3V3Y - chains H and L of the 3 polymer chains in the assembly; structure by X-ray diffraction, 2.80 A resolution.

[Chain H]
Protein: Reaction center protein H chain
Source organism: Rhodobacter sphaeroides
Reference sequence: P0C0Y7 (RCEH_RHOSH); numbering as in UniProt (aligned over 10-250)
Chain sequence (241 residues; row label = number of the first residue in the row):
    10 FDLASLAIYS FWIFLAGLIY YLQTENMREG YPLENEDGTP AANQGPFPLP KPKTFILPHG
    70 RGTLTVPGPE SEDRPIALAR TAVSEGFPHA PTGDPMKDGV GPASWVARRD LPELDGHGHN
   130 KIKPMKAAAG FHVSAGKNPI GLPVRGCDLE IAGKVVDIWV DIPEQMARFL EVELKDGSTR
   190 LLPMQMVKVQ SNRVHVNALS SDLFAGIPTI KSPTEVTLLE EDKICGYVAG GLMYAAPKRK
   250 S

[Chain L]
Protein: Reaction center protein L chain
Source organism: Rhodobacter sphaeroides
Reference sequence: P0C0Y8 (RCEL_RHOSH); residues 1-281 here correspond to UniProt positions 2-282 (UniProt number = residue number + 1)
Chain sequence (281 residues; row label = number of the first residue in the row):
     1 ALLSFERKYR VPGGTLVGGN LFDFWVGPFY VGFFGVATFF FAALGIILIA WSAVLQGTWN
    61 PQLISVYPPA LEYGLGGAPL AKGGLWQIIT ICATGAFVSW ALREVEICRK LGIGYHIPFA
   121 FAFAILAYLT LVLFRPVMMG AWGYAFPYGI WTHLDWVSNT GYTYGNFHYN PAHMIAITFF
   181 FTNALALALH GALVLSAANP EKGKEMRTPD HEDTFFRDLV GYSIGTLGIH RLGLLLSLSA
   241 VFFSALCMII TGTIWFDQWV DWWQWWVKLP WWANIPGGIN G
Metal / ion sites: Fe ion: His190, His230 (shared with 3 residues of chain M)
Residues lining bound ligands:
  - bacteriochlorophyll a (BCL), molecule 1: Ile46, Tyr128, Leu131, Phe146, Ile150, Trp151, His153, Leu154, Trp156, Val157
  - bacteriochlorophyll a (BCL), molecule 2: Phe97, Phe121, Ala124, Ile125, Ala127, Tyr128, Leu131, Trp156, Val157, Ser158, Thr160, Gly161, Tyr162, Asn166, Phe167, His168, His173, Ala176, Ile177, Phe180, Phe181, Ser244, Ala245, Cys247, Met248
  - bacteriochlorophyll a (BCL), molecule 3: Val157, Tyr162, His168, Phe181
  - bacteriochlorophyll a (BCL), molecule 4: His168, Met174, Ile177, Thr178, Phe181, Thr182, Leu185
  - bacteriopheophytin a (BPH), molecule 1: Thr38, Phe41, Ala42, Ile49, Cys92, Ala93, Ala96, Phe97, Trp100, Glu104, Ile117, Ala120, Phe121, Phe123, Ala124, Tyr128, Phe146, Tyr148, Gly149, Ile150, His153, Leu238, Val241
  - bacteriopheophytin a (BPH), molecule 2: Phe181, Ala184, Leu185, Ala188, Leu189, Phe216, Leu219, Val220
  - 1,4-diethylene dioxide (DIO): Phe123, Ser239, Phe242, Phe243
  - ubiquinone-10 (U10), molecule 1: Val26, Phe29, Tyr30, Val31, Gly35, Thr38, Phe39, Trp100, Arg103
  - ubiquinone-10 (U10), molecule 2: Ile175, Thr178, Phe179, Thr182, Ala186, Leu189, His190, Leu193, Phe216, Tyr222, Ser223, Ile224, Gly225, Thr226, Ile229, Leu232, Leu236, Phe243

[Chain H / chain L interface]
Pairs across the interface (65):
  Gly39(H) with Leu3(L); Ser4(L), hydrogen bond (backbone-backbone); Phe5(L)
  Tyr40(H) with Leu3(L), hydrophobic
  Leu42(H) with Ala1(L), hydrophobic; Leu2(L); Leu3(L), hydrophobic
  Glu43(H) with Ala1(L); Leu2(L), hydrogen bond (backbone-backbone); Ser4(L)
  Glu45(H) with Arg7(L), hydrogen bond (backbone-side chain)
  Ala50(H) with Ala1(L), hydrophobic
  Lys62(H) with Asn199(L), hydrogen bond
  Phe64(H) with Ala198(L); Met206(L), hydrophobic
  Ile65(H) with Gly203(L); Lys204(L); Glu205(L); Met206(L), hydrogen bond (backbone-backbone)
  Leu66(H) with Glu205(L); Met206(L), hydrophobic
  Pro67(H) with Glu205(L); Met206(L)
  His68(H) with Glu205(L), hydrogen bond (backbone-side chain)
  Glu79(H) with Ser4(L), hydrogen bond
  Glu81(H) with Ser4(L); Phe5(L); Lys8(L), salt bridge
  Leu87(H) with Arg7(L); Lys8(L); Val11(L), hydrophobic
  Ala88(H) with Arg7(L)
  Arg89(H) with Arg7(L)
  Gly95(H) with Phe24(L); Trp25(L), hydrogen bond (backbone-backbone)
  Phe96(H) with Phe24(L), hydrophobic
  Pro97(H) with Arg10(L); Pro12(L); Asp23(L)
  His98(H) with Arg7(L), hydrogen bond; Arg10(L), hydrogen bond (backbone-backbone); Val11(L); Pro12(L)
  Val109(H) with Lys8(L)
  Gly110(H) with Lys8(L), hydrogen bond (backbone-backbone); Tyr9(L); Val11(L)
  Pro111(H) with Lys110(L); Gly112(L)
  Ser113(H) with Lys8(L), hydrogen bond (side chain-backbone); Tyr9(L)
  Val115(H) with Tyr9(L)
  Asp124(H) with Asp210(L)
  Gly125(H) with Thr208(L); Asp210(L), hydrogen bond (backbone-side chain)
  Pro172(H) with Asp210(L); Asp213(L)
  Glu173(H) with Pro209(L); Thr226(L), hydrogen bond
  Ala238(H) with Gly112(L)
  Met242(H) with Pro12(L); Gly13(L); Arg109(L); Lys110(L)
  Tyr243(H) with Val11(L)
Interface residues without a listed pair, chain H (46 interface residues in all): Pro41, Asn52, Gly69, Arg83, Ile85, Glu94, Ala99, Pro100, Trp114, Glu122, Lys130, Met175, Leu241
Interface residues without a listed pair, chain L (32 interface residues in all): Gly14, Leu111, Leu227

[In short]
46 residues of chain H and 32 residues of chain L are in contact; the contacts include 14 hydrogen bonds and 1
salt bridge. Among the polar pairs are Glu81(H)-Lys8(L), Glu45(H)-Arg7(L) and Lys62(H)-Asn199(L).
Here chain H is Reaction center protein H chain and chain L is Reaction center protein L chain, both from
Rhodobacter sphaeroides. Entry 3V3Y (Photosynthetic Reaction Center From Rhodobacter Sphaeroides strain RV)
was determined by X-ray diffraction, deposited together with 3V3Z.
